Entry 8W8O (X-ray diffraction, 2.51 A resolution); this record covers chains A and C of the 9 polymer chains in the assembly.

== Chain A ==
Protein: DNA-directed RNA polymerase subunit alpha
From: Thermus thermophilus HB8
Notes: EC 2.7.7.6
UniProt: Q5SHR6 (RPOA_THET8); residue numbers follow UniProt; this construct covers 1-315
Amino-acid sequence (315 residues; numbered 1 to 315; the number before each row is that of its first residue):
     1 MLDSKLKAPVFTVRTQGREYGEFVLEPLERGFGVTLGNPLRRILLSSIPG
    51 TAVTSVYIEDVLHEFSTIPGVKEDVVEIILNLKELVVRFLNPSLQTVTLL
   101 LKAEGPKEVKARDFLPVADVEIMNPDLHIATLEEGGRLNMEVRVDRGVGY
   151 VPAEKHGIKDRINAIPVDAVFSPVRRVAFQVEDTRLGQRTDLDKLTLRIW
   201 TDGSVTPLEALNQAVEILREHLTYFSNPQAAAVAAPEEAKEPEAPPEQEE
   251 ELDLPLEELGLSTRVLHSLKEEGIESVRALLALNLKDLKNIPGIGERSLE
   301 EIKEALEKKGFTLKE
Disordered / not traced: 1-3, 232-315

== Chain C ==
Protein: DNA-directed RNA polymerase subunit beta
From: Thermus thermophilus HB8
Notes: EC 2.7.7.6
UniProt: Q8RQE9 (RPOB_THET8); residues 1-1119 here = UniProt positions 1-1119
Amino-acid sequence (1119 residues; each row starts with the number of its first residue):
     1 MEIKRFGRIREVIPLPPLTEIQVESYRRALQADVPPEKRENVGIQAAFRE
    51 TFPIEEEDKGKGGLVLDFLEYRLGEPPFPQDECREKDLTYQAPLYARLQL
   101 IHKDTGLIKEDEVFLGHIPLMTEDGSFIINGADRVIVSQIHRSPGVYFTP
   151 DPARPGRYIASIIPLPKRGPWIDLEVEPNGVVSMKVNKRKFPLVLLLRVL
   201 GYDQETLARELGAYGELVQGLMDESVFAMRPEEALIRLFTLLRPGDPPKR
   251 DKAVAYVYGLIADPRRYDLGEAGRYKAEEKLGIRLSGRTLARFEDGEFKD
   301 EVFLPTLRYLFALTAGVPGHEVDDIDHLGNRRIRTVGELMTDQFRVGLAR
   351 LARGVRERMLMGSEDSLTPAKLVNSRPLEAAIREFFSRSQLSQFKDETNP
   401 LSSLRHKRRISALGPGGLTRERAGFDVRDVHRTHYGRICPVETPEGANIG
   451 LITSLAAYARVDELGFIRTPYRRVVGGVVTDEVVYMTATEEDRYTIAQAN
   501 TPLEGNRIAAERVVARRKGEPVIVSPEEVEFMDVSPKQVFSVNTNLIPFL
   551 EHDDANRALMGSNMQTQAVPLIRAQAPVVMTGLEERVVRDSLAALYAEED
   601 GEVAKVDGNRIVVRYEDGRLVEYPLRRFYRSNQGTALDQRPRVVVGQRVR
   651 KGDLLADGPASENGFLALGQNVLVAIMPFDGYNFEDAIVISEELLKRDFY
   701 TSIHIERYEIEARDTKLGPERITRDIPHLSEAALRDLDEEGVVRIGAEVK
   751 PGDILVGRTSFKGESEPTPEERLLRSIFGEKARDVKDTSLRVPPGEGGIV
   801 VRTVRLRRGDPGVELKPGVREVVRVYVAQKRKLQVGDKLANRHGNKGVVA
   851 KILPVEDMPHLPDGTPVDVILNPLGVPSRMNLGQILETHLGLAGYFLGQR
   901 YISPIFDGAKEPEIKELLAQAFEVYFGKRKGEGFGVDKREVEVLRRAEKL
   951 GLVTPGKTPEEQLKELFLQGKVVLYDGRTGEPIEGPIVVGQMFIMKLYHM
  1001 VEDKMHARSTGPYSLITQQPLGGKAQFGGQRFGEMEVWALEAYGAAHTLQ
  1051 EMLTLKSDDIEGRNAAYEAIIKGEDVPEPSVPESFRVLVKELQALALDVQ
  1101 TLDEKDNPVDIFEGLASKR
Disordered / not traced: 57-62, 364-367, 811, 1119

== Chain A / chain C interface ==
Residue-residue contacts - 73 pairs, chain A then chain C:
  Glu-22(A) / Phe-934(C)
  Val-34(A) / Arg-939(C)
  Val-34(A) / Thr-979(C)
  Val-34(A) / Gly-980(C)
  Asn-38(A) / Gly-977(C)  hydrogen bond (side chain-backbone)
  Asn-38(A) / Arg-978(C)  hydrogen bond (side chain-backbone)
  Asn-38(A) / Thr-979(C)
  Asn-38(A) / Gly-980(C)  hydrogen bond (side chain-backbone)
  Arg-41(A) / His-860(C)  hydrogen bond
  Arg-41(A) / Gly-864(C)  hydrogen bond (side chain-backbone)
  Arg-42(A) / Glu-856(C)  hydrogen bond (side chain-backbone)
  Arg-42(A) / Asp-857(C)  salt bridge
  Arg-42(A) / Gly-977(C)  hydrogen bond (side chain-backbone)
  Arg-42(A) / Arg-978(C)
  Ser-46(A) / Glu-856(C)
  Leu-62(A) / Gly-746(C)
  His-63(A) / Ile-745(C)
  His-63(A) / Ile-799(C)
  His-63(A) / Val-800(C)
  His-63(A) / Val-801(C)
  Glu-64(A) / Lys-830(C)  salt bridge
  Phe-65(A) / Phe-628(C)
  Phe-65(A) / Ile-703(C)  hydrophobic
  Phe-65(A) / Ala-828(C)  hydrophobic
  Ser-66(A) / Phe-628(C)
  Thr-67(A) / Asn-609(C)  hydrogen bond
  Pro-69(A) / Asp-607(C)
  Gly-70(A) / Asp-607(C)  hydrogen bond (backbone-side chain)
  Val-71(A) / Asp-607(C)  hydrogen bond (backbone-side chain)
  Val-71(A) / Gly-608(C)  hydrogen bond (backbone-backbone)
  Lys-72(A) / Val-606(C)
  Lys-72(A) / Gly-608(C)  hydrogen bond (backbone-backbone)
  Lys-72(A) / Pro-641(C)
  Lys-72(A) / Val-643(C)  hydrogen bond (side chain-backbone)
  Asp-74(A) / Arg-627(C)  salt bridge
  Leu-80(A) / Asp-698(C)
  Lys-83(A) / Lys-696(C)  hydrogen bond (side chain-backbone)
  Lys-83(A) / Asp-698(C)  salt bridge
  Glu-133(A) / Lys-605(C)
  Glu-133(A) / Val-606(C)  hydrogen bond (side chain-backbone)
  Glu-133(A) / Asp-607(C)
  Glu-133(A) / Arg-610(C)  salt bridge
  Tyr-150(A) / Glu-692(C)
  Tyr-150(A) / Leu-695(C)
  Tyr-150(A) / Lys-696(C)
  Tyr-150(A) / Lys-832(C)  hydrogen bond
  Glu-154(A) / Lys-832(C)  salt bridge
  Ile-162(A) / Arg-744(C)
  Asn-163(A) / Arg-744(C)
  Asp-168(A) / Asp-698(C)
  Asp-168(A) / Lys-832(C)  salt bridge
  Arg-176(A) / Asp-863(C)
  Arg-176(A) / Gly-864(C)
  Arg-176(A) / Thr-865(C)  hydrogen bond
  Val-177(A) / Gly-864(C)
  Ala-178(A) / Pro-862(C)
  Ala-178(A) / Asp-863(C)
  Ala-178(A) / Gly-864(C)
  Phe-179(A) / Arg-939(C)
  Gln-180(A) / Phe-934(C)
  Gln-180(A) / Gly-935(C)  hydrogen bond (side chain-backbone)
  Gln-180(A) / Asp-937(C)
  Val-181(A) / Asp-937(C)  hydrogen bond (backbone-side chain)
  Val-181(A) / Lys-938(C)  hydrogen bond (backbone-backbone)
  Glu-182(A) / Phe-934(C)
  Glu-182(A) / Gly-935(C)  hydrogen bond (side chain-backbone)
  Asp-183(A) / Lys-938(C)  salt bridge
  Asp-191(A) / Lys-938(C)  salt bridge
  Leu-192(A) / Lys-938(C)  hydrogen bond (backbone-side chain)
  Asp-193(A) / Lys-938(C)  salt bridge
  Thr-196(A) / Phe-934(C)
  Arg-198(A) / Glu-932(C)  salt bridge
  Arg-198(A) / Phe-934(C)
Other interface residues (no listed pair), chain A (43 interface residues in all): Leu-45, Ile-68, Val-76, Pro-152, Trp-200
Other interface residues (no listed pair), chain C (53 interface residues in all): Ile-572, Arg-573, Arg-640, Arg-642, Val-644, Val-645, Gln-829, Val-855, Arg-929, Val-936, Asp-976, Glu-981

== Summary ==
The interface between chain A and chain C involves 43 residues on one side and 53 on the other; the contacts
include 22 hydrogen bonds and 11 salt bridges. Polar pairs include Arg-42(A)/Asp-857(C), Glu-64(A)/Lys-830(C)
and Asp-74(A)/Arg-627(C).
Here chain A is DNA-directed RNA polymerase subunit alpha and chain C is DNA-directed RNA polymerase subunit
beta, both from Thermus thermophilus HB8. Entry 8W8O (Thermus thermophilus initiation complex in the
half-translocated state) was determined by X-ray diffraction (same publication as 8W8N and 8W8P).
